Entry 4AIK (X-ray diffraction, 1.85 A resolution); this record covers chains A and B of the 4 polymer chains in the assembly.

[Chain A (and B)]
Protein: Transcriptional regulator slya
Organism: Yersinia pseudotuberculosis
Notes: chain B of this document is another copy of the same molecule, construct and numbering; everything in this record applies to it too
Reference sequence: B1JJ73 (SLYA_YERPS); numbering as in UniProt (aligned over 1-143)
Sequence (151 residues; row label = number of the first residue in the row):
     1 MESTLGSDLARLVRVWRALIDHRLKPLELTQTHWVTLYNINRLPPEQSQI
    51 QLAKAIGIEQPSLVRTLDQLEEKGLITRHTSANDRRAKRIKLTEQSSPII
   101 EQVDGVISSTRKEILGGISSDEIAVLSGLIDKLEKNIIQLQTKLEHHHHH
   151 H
Disordered / not traced: 1-2, 142-151 (chain B: 1, 144-151)
Differences from the reference sequence: expression tag (144-151); engineered mutation Ser81 (Cys in B1JJ73), Ser108 (Cys in B1JJ73)
What the authors report for this chain:
  - binding site for the 21-nt DNA strand: Gln49, Gln60, Val64, Arg86
  - mutagenesis - G116A, S127I/G128K: increased stability in response to 37  degC
  - mutagenesis - G116A: increased binding to 37  degC
  - mutagenesis - G116A/S127I/G128K: increased stability
  - mutagenesis - T4P: decreased stability
  - mutagenesis - N41H/R42Q, Q102E/V103M/D104E: unchanged stability in response to 37  degC

[How chain A and chain B interact]
Residue-residue contacts (84; chain A residue first):
  Ser3(A) - Arg111(B)  hydrogen bond (backbone-side chain)
  Thr4(A) - Tyr38(B)
  Leu5(A) - Leu115(B)  hydrophobic
  Leu5(A) - Ile130(B)  hydrophobic
  Gly6(A) - Trp16(B)
  Asp8(A) - Ile130(B)
  Leu9(A) - Leu9(B)  hydrophobic
  Leu9(A) - Leu12(B)  hydrophobic
  Leu9(A) - Val13(B)  hydrophobic
  Leu9(A) - Trp16(B)  hydrophobic
  Leu9(A) - Ile130(B)  hydrophobic
  Ala10(A) - Val13(B)  hydrophobic
  Ala10(A) - Arg17(B)
  Arg11(A) - Glu134(B)  salt bridge
  Leu12(A) - Leu133(B)  hydrophobic
  Leu12(A) - Glu134(B)
  Leu12(A) - Ile137(B)  hydrophobic
  Val13(A) - Leu9(B)
  Val13(A) - Ala10(B)  hydrophobic
  Val13(A) - Val13(B)  hydrophobic
  Arg14(A) - Lys54(B)
  Arg14(A) - Ala55(B)
  Arg14(A) - Ile56(B)
  Arg14(A) - Gly57(B)
  Val15(A) - Ile137(B)  hydrophobic
  Val15(A) - Ile138(B)  hydrophobic
  Trp16(A) - Leu5(B)  hydrophobic
  Trp16(A) - Gly6(B)
  Trp16(A) - Leu9(B)  hydrophobic
  Trp16(A) - Ile137(B)  hydrophobic
  Ala18(A) - Gln141(B)
  Leu19(A) - Ile137(B)  hydrophobic
  Leu19(A) - Leu140(B)  hydrophobic
  Leu19(A) - Gln141(B)
  His22(A) - Gln141(B)
  Arg23(A) - Leu140(B)
  Tyr38(A) - Thr4(B)
  Tyr38(A) - Ser7(B)
  Arg42(A) - Thr4(B)
  Gly57(A) - Arg14(B)
  Ile58(A) - Arg14(B)
  Ser108(A) - Glu2(B)
  Arg111(A) - Glu2(B)  salt bridge
  Arg111(A) - Ser3(B)  hydrogen bond (side chain-backbone)
  Glu113(A) - Leu140(B)
  Ile114(A) - Asn136(B)
  Ile114(A) - Ile137(B)  hydrophobic
  Gly116(A) - Asn136(B)
  Ile118(A) - Leu129(B)  hydrophobic
  Ile118(A) - Lys132(B)
  Ile118(A) - Leu133(B)  hydrophobic
  Glu122(A) - Val125(B)
  Glu122(A) - Leu129(B)
  Glu122(A) - Lys132(B)  salt bridge
  Val125(A) - Glu122(B)
  Val125(A) - Val125(B)  hydrophobic
  Val125(A) - Leu126(B)
  Leu126(A) - Leu5(B)  hydrophobic
  Leu126(A) - Leu9(B)  hydrophobic
  Leu126(A) - Leu126(B)  hydrophobic
  Leu126(A) - Leu133(B)  hydrophobic
  Ser127(A) - Leu5(B)
  Leu129(A) - Ile118(B)  hydrophobic
  Leu129(A) - Glu122(B)
  Leu129(A) - Leu126(B)  hydrophobic
  Ile130(A) - Leu5(B)  hydrophobic
  Ile130(A) - Asp8(B)
  Ile130(A) - Leu9(B)  hydrophobic
  Lys132(A) - Glu122(B)  salt bridge
  Leu133(A) - Leu12(B)  hydrophobic
  Leu133(A) - Ile114(B)
  Leu133(A) - Ile118(B)  hydrophobic
  Glu134(A) - Arg11(B)  salt bridge
  Glu134(A) - Leu12(B)
  Glu134(A) - Val15(B)
  Ile137(A) - Leu12(B)  hydrophobic
  Ile137(A) - Val15(B)
  Ile137(A) - Ile114(B)  hydrophobic
  Leu140(A) - Leu19(B)  hydrophobic
  Leu140(A) - Arg23(B)
  Leu140(A) - Glu113(B)
  Gln141(A) - Ala18(B)
  Gln141(A) - Leu19(B)
  Gln141(A) - His22(B)  hydrogen bond
Interface residues without a listed pair, chain A (45 interface residues in all): Ser7, Ala53, Lys54, Glu59, Leu115, Asn136
Interface residues without a listed pair, chain B (46 interface residues in all): Arg42, Gly117, Ile123

[Summary]
45 residues of chain A face 46 of chain B across their interface; the contacts include 3 hydrogen bonds and 5
salt bridges. Polar pairs include Arg11(A)-Glu134(B), Arg111(A)-Glu2(B) and Glu122(A)-Lys132(B). The paper
reports a binding site for the 21-nt DNA strand at Gln49(A), Gln60(A) and Val64(A) among others; G116A and
S127I/G128K of chain A increase stability in response to 37  degC; 6 substitutions were tested in all.
Chain A and chain B are both Transcriptional regulator slya (Yersinia pseudotuberculosis); the structure,
Crystal structure of RovA from Yersinia in complex with an invasin promoter fragment, was determined by X-ray
diffraction (same publication as 4AIH and 4AIJ).
